1RVB - chains A and B of the 4 polymer chains in the assembly; structure by X-ray diffraction, 2.10 A resolution.

== Chain A (and B) ==
Molecule: Protein (eco rv (e.c.3.1.21.4))
From: Escherichia coli
Notes: chain B of this document is another copy of the same molecule, construct and numbering; everything in this record applies to it too
UniProtKB: P04390 (T2E5_ECOLI); residues 2-245 here correspond to UniProt positions 1-244 (UniProt number = residue number - 1)
Amino-acid sequence (244 residues; each row starts with the number of its first residue):
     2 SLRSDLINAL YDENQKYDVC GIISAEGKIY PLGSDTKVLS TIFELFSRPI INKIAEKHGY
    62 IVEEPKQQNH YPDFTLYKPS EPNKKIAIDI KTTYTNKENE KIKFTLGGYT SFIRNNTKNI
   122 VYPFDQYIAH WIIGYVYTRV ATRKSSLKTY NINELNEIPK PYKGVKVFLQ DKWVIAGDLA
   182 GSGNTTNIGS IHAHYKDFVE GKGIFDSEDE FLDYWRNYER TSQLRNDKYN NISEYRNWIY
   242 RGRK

== How chain A and chain B interact ==
Pairs across the interface (84):
  Glu-14(A) with Lys-29(B), salt bridge; Tyr-31(B)
  Lys-17(A) with Glu-27(B)
  Tyr-18(A) with Ser-25(B); Glu-27(B); Lys-29(B)
  Asp-19(A) with Ser-25(B); Ala-26(B), hydrogen bond (backbone-backbone); Glu-27(B), hydrogen bond (backbone-side chain)
  Val-20(A) with Ile-24(B); Ser-25(B)
  Cys-21(A) with Ile-24(B), hydrogen bond (backbone-backbone); Ala-26(B)
  Gly-22(A) with Ile-23(B); Ile-24(B), hydrogen bond (backbone-backbone)
  Ile-23(A) with Val-20(B), hydrophobic; Gly-22(B); Ile-23(B), hydrophobic; Ile-43(B)
  Ile-24(A) with Val-20(B); Cys-21(B), hydrogen bond (backbone-backbone); Gly-22(B), hydrogen bond (backbone-backbone)
  Ser-25(A) with Tyr-18(B); Asp-19(B); Val-20(B); Cys-21(B); Leu-156(B)
  Ala-26(A) with Asp-19(B), hydrogen bond (backbone-backbone); Cys-21(B); Leu-156(B); Lys-161(B)
  Glu-27(A) with Lys-17(B); Tyr-18(B); Asp-19(B), hydrogen bond (side chain-backbone)
  Lys-29(A) with Glu-14(B), salt bridge; Tyr-18(B)
  Tyr-31(A) with Glu-14(B), hydrogen bond; Tyr-18(B); Phe-47(B); Pro-50(B), hydrophobic
  Pro-32(A) with Leu-46(B); Arg-49(B)
  Leu-33(A) with Leu-46(B), hydrophobic
  Gly-34(A) with Leu-46(B)
  Asp-36(A) with Gln-69(B)
  Thr-37(A) with Gln-69(B), hydrogen bond (backbone-side chain)
  Lys-38(A) with Ser-41(B); Thr-42(B)
  Val-39(A) with Thr-42(B)
  Ser-41(A) with Lys-38(B), hydrogen bond
  Thr-42(A) with Lys-38(B); Thr-42(B), hydrogen bond
  Ile-43(A) with Ile-23(B)
  Leu-46(A) with Ile-23(B), hydrophobic; Pro-32(B); Leu-33(B), hydrophobic; Gly-34(B)
  Phe-47(A) with Tyr-31(B)
  Arg-49(A) with Ser-146(B); Ser-147(B), hydrogen bond (side chain-backbone); Leu-148(B)
  Pro-50(A) with Tyr-31(B), hydrophobic; Leu-148(B)
  Asn-53(A) with Leu-148(B)
  Lys-67(A) with Arg-144(B); Lys-145(B)
  Gln-69(A) with Asp-36(B); Thr-37(B), hydrogen bond (side chain-backbone); Arg-140(B)
  Tyr-95(A) with Gln-69(B)
  Arg-140(A) with Lys-67(B), hydrogen bond (side chain-backbone); Gln-69(B)
  Thr-143(A) with Arg-49(B)
  Ser-147(A) with Arg-49(B), hydrogen bond (backbone-side chain)
  Leu-148(A) with Arg-49(B); Pro-50(B); Asn-53(B)
  Thr-150(A) with Pro-50(B)
  Ile-153(A) with Ile-153(B), hydrophobic
  Leu-156(A) with Ile-24(B), hydrophobic; Ser-25(B); Ala-26(B); Gly-28(B)
  Asn-185(A) with Asn-185(B), hydrogen bond (side chain-backbone)
Also at the interface, not in a pair above, chain A (50 interface residues in all): Gly-28, Ile-30, Glu-45, Glu-65, Tyr-138, Lys-145, Lys-149, Asn-157, Lys-161, Thr-186
Also at the interface, not in a pair above, chain B (50 interface residues in all): Ile-30, Val-39, Glu-45, Glu-57, Glu-65, Lys-149, Thr-150, Asn-157, Thr-186

== Summary ==
Chain A and chain B each contribute 50 residues to their interface, with 17 hydrogen bonds and 2 salt bridges.
Among the polar pairs are Glu-14(A)/Lys-29(B), Asp-19(A)/Glu-27(B) and Tyr-31(A)/Glu-14(B).
Both chains are Protein (eco rv (e.c.3.1.21.4)) (Escherichia coli). Entry 1RVB (MG2+ binding to the active
site of eco rv endonuclease: A crystallographic study of complexes with ...) was determined by X-ray
diffraction together with 1RVA and 1RVC from the same study.
